7MHS - chains A and G of the 6 polymer chains in the assembly; structure by electron microscopy, 3.60 A resolution.

== Chain A ==
Molecule: Transitional endoplasmic reticulum ATPase
From: Homo sapiens
Notes: EC 3.6.4.6
UniProt: P55072 (TERA_HUMAN); residue numbers follow UniProt; this construct covers 1-806
Amino-acid sequence (806 residues; numbered 1 to 806; the number before each row is that of its first residue):
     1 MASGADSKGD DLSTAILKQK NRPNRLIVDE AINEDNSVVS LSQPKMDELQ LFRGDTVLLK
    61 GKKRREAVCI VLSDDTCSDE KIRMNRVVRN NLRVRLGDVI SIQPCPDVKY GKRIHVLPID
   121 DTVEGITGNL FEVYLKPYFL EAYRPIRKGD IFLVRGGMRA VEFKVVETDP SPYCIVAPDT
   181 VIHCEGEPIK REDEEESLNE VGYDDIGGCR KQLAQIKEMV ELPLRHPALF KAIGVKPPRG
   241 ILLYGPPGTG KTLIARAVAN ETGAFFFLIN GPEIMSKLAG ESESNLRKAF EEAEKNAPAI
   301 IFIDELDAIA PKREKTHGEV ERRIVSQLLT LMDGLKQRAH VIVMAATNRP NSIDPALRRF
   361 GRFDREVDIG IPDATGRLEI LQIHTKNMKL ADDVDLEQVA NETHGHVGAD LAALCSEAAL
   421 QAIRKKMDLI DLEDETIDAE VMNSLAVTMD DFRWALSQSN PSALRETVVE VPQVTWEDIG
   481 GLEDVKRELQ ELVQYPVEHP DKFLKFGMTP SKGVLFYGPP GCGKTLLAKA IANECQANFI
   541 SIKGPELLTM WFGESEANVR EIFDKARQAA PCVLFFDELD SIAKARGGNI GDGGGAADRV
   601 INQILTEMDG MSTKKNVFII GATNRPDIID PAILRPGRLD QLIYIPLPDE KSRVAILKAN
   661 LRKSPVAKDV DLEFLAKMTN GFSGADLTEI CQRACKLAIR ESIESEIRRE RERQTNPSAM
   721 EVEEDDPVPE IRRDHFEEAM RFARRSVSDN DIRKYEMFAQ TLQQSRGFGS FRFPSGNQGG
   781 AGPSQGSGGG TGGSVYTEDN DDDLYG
Not modelled in the structure: 1-199, 334-338, 431-439, 589-592, 715-725, 763-806
Ion coordination: Mg2+: T525 (together with ADP)
Small-molecule neighbours:
  - ADP / beryllium trifluoride, molecule 1: D205, I206, G207, G245, P246, P247, G248, T249, G250, K251, T252, L253, R256, E305, N348, I380, H384, A409
  - ADP / beryllium trifluoride, molecule 2: D478, I479, G480, P520, G521, C522, G523, K524, T525, L526, E578, N624, I656, N660, G684, A685, T688
Reported in the primary citation:
  - binding site for Unknown substrate (chain G): L278, A279, W551, F552

== Chain G ==
Molecule: Unknown substrate
From: Homo sapiens
Amino-acid sequence (22 residues; numbered 1 to 22; the number before each row is that of its first residue; X marks 22 residues of unknown identity (built as UNK)):
     1 XXXXXXXXXX XXXXXXXXXX XX

== Interface between chain A and chain G ==
Chain A residues in contact with chain G, 7 residues: K277, L278, A279, M550, W551, G593, G594

== Summary ==
Chain A and chain G make no direct contact in this assembly. Bound to chain A: ADP / beryllium trifluoride.
From the paper: a binding site for Unknown substrate (chain G) at L278(A), A279(A) and W551(A) among others.
Chain A is Transitional endoplasmic reticulum ATPase and chain G is Unknown substrate, both from Homo sapiens;
the structure, Structure of p97 (subunits A to E) with substrate engaged, was determined by electron
microscopy.
